5YEH - chains A and C of the 3 polymer chains in the assembly; structure by X-ray diffraction, 2.33 A resolution.

# Chain A
Name: Transcriptional repressor CTCF
Source organism: Homo sapiens
UniProt: P49711 (CTCF_HUMAN); residues 349-490 here = UniProt positions 349-490
Sequence (142 residues; numbered 349 to 490; the number before each row is that of its first residue):
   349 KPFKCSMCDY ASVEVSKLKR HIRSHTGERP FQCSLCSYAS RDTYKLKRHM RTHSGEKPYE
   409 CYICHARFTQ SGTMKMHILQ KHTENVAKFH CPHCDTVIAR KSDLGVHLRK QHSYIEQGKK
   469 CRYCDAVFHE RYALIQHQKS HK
Not modelled in the structure: 488-490
Bound ions: Zn2+ site 1: Cys-353, Cys-356, His-369, His-373; Zn2+ site 2: Cys-381, Cys-384, His-397, His-401; Zn2+ site 3: Cys-409, Cys-412, His-430; Zn2+ site 4: Cys-439, Cys-442, His-455, His-460; Zn2+ site 5: Cys-469, Cys-472
Reported in the primary citation:
  - binding site for the 20-nt DNA strand (chain C): Arg-448
  - specificity-determining residues: Gln-418 (proposed by the authors, not directly observed)
  - mutagenesis - Q418A: decreased binding to DNA probe
  - mutagenesis - K365A, R368A, R396A: decreased binding to DNA

# Chain C
Molecule: 20-nt DNA strand
Sequence (20 nucleotides; row label = number of the first residue in the row):
     1 ACGGTTTCCG CTAGAGGGCG

# Chain A / chain C interface
Residue-residue contacts - 39 pairs, chain A then chain C:
  Tyr-358(A) with DG16(C), sugar contact; DG17(C), hydrogen bond to the phosphate
  Glu-362(A) with DC19(C), hydrogen bond to the base
  Arg-368(A) with DG16(C), hydrogen bond to the base; DG17(C), hydrogen bond to the base
  His-369(A) with DG16(C), salt bridge to the phosphate
  Ser-372(A) with DA15(C), hydrogen bond to the phosphate
  Arg-377(A) with DG14(C), salt bridge to the phosphate
  Tyr-386(A) with DG14(C), hydrogen bond to the phosphate
  Arg-389(A) with DA15(C), salt bridge to the phosphate; DG16(C), salt bridge to the phosphate
  Lys-393(A) with DG14(C), base contact; DA15(C), salt bridge to the phosphate
  Arg-396(A) with DA13(C), hydrogen bond to the base; DG14(C), hydrogen bond to the base
  His-397(A) with DA13(C), salt bridge to the phosphate
  Thr-400(A) with DT12(C), phosphate contact
  Lys-405(A) with DC11(C), salt bridge to the phosphate
  Phe-416(A) with DG10(C), phosphate contact; DC11(C), phosphate contact
  Thr-417(A) with DC11(C), hydrogen bond to the phosphate; DT12(C), hydrogen bond to the phosphate
  Gln-418(A) with DT12(C), base contact; DA13(C), hydrogen bond to the base
  Thr-421(A) with DG10(C), sugar contact; DC11(C), base contact
  His-425(A) with DG10(C), salt bridge to the phosphate
  Lys-429(A) with DC9(C), salt bridge to the phosphate
  Thr-444(A) with DT7(C), phosphate contact
  Ile-446(A) with DC8(C), phosphate contact
  Ala-447(A) with DC8(C), hydrogen bond to the phosphate
  Arg-448(A) with DC8(C), sugar contact; DC9(C), salt bridge to the phosphate
  Asp-451(A) with DC8(C), base contact; DC9(C), hydrogen bond to the base
  His-455(A) with DT7(C), salt bridge to the phosphate
  Gln-459(A) with DT6(C), hydrogen bond to the phosphate
  Arg-479(A) with DT5(C), salt bridge to the phosphate; DT6(C), salt bridge to the phosphate
Other interface residues (no listed pair), chain A (31 interface residues in all): Ser-360, Arg-415, Gln-428, Lys-458
Other interface residues (no listed pair), chain C (15 interface residues in all): DG18

# Summary
31 residues of chain A and 15 residues of chain C are in contact, with 14 hydrogen bonds and 13 salt bridges.
Among the polar pairs are Glu-362(A)/DC19(C), Arg-368(A)/DG16(C) and Arg-368(A)/DG17(C). From the paper: a
binding site for the 20-nt DNA strand (chain C) at Arg-448(A); K365A, R368A and R396A of chain A reduce
binding to DNA.
Here chain A is Transcriptional repressor CTCF (Homo sapiens) and chain C is a 20-nt DNA strand. Entry 5YEH
(Crystal structure of CTCF ZFs4-8-eCBS) was determined by X-ray diffraction, deposited together with 5YEF,
5YEG and 5YEL.
